Entry 1ZYR (X-ray diffraction, 3.00 A resolution); this record covers chains D and F of the 6 polymer chains in the assembly.

Chain D:
Protein: DNA-directed RNA polymerase subunit beta' chain
Organism: Thermus thermophilus
Notes: EC 2.7.7.6; fragment: subunit beta-prime
UniProtKB: Q8RQE8 (RPOC_THET8); numbering as in UniProt (aligned over 1-1524)
Amino-acid sequence (1524 residues; each row starts with the number of its first residue):
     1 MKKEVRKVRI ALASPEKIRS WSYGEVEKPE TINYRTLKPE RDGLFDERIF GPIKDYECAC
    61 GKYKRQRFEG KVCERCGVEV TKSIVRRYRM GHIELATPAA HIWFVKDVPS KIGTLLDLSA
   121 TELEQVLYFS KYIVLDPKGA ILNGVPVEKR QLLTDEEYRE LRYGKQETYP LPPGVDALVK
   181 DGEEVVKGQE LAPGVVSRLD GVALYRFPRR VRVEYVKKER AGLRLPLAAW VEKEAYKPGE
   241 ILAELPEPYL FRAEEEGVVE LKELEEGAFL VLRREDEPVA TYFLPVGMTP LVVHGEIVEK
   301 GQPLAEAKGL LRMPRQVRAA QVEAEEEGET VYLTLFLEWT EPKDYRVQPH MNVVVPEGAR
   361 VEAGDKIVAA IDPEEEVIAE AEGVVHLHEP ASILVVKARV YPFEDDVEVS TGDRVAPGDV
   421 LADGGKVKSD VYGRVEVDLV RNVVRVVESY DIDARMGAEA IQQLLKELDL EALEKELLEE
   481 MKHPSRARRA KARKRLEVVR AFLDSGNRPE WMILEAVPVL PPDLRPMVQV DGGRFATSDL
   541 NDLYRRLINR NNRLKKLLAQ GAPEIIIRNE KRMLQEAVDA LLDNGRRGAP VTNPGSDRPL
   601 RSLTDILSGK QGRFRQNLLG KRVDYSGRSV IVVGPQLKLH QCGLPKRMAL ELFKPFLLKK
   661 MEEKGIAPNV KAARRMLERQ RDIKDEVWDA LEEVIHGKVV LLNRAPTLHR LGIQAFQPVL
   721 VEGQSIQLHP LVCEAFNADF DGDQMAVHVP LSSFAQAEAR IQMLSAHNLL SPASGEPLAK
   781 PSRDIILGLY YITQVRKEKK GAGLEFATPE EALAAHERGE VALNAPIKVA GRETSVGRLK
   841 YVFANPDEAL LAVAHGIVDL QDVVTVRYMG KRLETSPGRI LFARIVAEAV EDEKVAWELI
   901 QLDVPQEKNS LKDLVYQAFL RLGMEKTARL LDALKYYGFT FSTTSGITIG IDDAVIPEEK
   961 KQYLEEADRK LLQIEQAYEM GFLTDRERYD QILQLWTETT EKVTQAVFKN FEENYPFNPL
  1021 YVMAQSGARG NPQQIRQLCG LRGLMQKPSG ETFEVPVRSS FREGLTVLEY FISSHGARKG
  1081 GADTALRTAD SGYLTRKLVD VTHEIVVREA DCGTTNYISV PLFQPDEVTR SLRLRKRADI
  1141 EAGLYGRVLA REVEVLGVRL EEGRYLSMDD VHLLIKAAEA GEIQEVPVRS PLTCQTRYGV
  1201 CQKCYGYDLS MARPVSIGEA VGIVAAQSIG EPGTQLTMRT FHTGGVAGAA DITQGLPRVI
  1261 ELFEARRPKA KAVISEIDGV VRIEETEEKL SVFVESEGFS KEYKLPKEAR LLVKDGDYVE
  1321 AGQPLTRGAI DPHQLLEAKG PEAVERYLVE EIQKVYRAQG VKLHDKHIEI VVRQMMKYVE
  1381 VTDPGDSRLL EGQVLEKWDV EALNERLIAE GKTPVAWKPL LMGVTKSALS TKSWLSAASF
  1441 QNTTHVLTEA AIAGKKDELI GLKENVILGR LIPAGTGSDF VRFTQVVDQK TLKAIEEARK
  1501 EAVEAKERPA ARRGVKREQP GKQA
Not modelled in the structure: 1, 252-363, 1506-1524
Disulfides: Cys1194-Cys1204
Ion coordination: Zn2+ site 1: Cys58, Cys60, Cys76; Mg2+: Asp739, Asp741; Zn2+ site 2 near Thr1196 (its only coordinating residue here)
Residues lining bound ligands: streptolydigin (STD): Ala1082, Asp1083, Ala1085, Leu1086, Asp1090, Pro1257

Chain F:
Protein: DNA-directed RNA polymerase sigma chain
Organism: Thermus thermophilus
Notes: fragment: subunit sigma
UniProtKB: Q5SKW1 (Q5SKW1_THET8); residues 1-423 here = UniProt positions 1-423
Amino-acid sequence (423 residues; each row starts with the number of its first residue):
     1 MKKSKRKNAQ AQEAQETEVL VQEEAEELPE FPEGEPDPDL EDPDLALEDD LLDLPEEGEG
    61 LDLEEEEEDL PIPKISTSDP VRQYLHEIGQ VPLLTLEEEV ELARKVEEGM EAIKKLSEIT
   121 GLDPDLIREV VRAKILGSAR VRHIPGLKET LDPKTVEEID QKLKSLPKEH KRYLHIAREG
   181 EAARQHLIEA NLRLVVSIAK KYTGRGLSFL DLIQEGNQGL IRAVEKFEYK RRFKFSTYAT
   241 WWIRQAINRA IADQARTIRI PVHMVETINK LSRTARQLQQ ELGREPTYEE IAEAMGPGWD
   301 AKRVEETLKI AQEPVSLETP IGDEKDSFYG DFIPDEHLPS PVDAATQSLL SEELEKALSK
   361 LSEREAMVLK LRKGLIDGRE HTLEEVGAFF GVTRERIRQI ENKALRKLKY HESRTRKLRD
   421 FLD
Not modelled in the structure: 1-73, 379-383

How chain D and chain F interact:
Pairs across the interface (124; chain D residue first):
  Glu30(D) - Arg259(F)  salt bridge
  Thr31(D) - Thr257(F)  hydrogen bond (side chain-backbone)
  Ile32(D) - Ile258(F)
  Asn33(D) - Arg259(F)  hydrogen bond (side chain-backbone)
  Tyr34(D) - Ile258(F)
  Tyr34(D) - Arg259(F)
  Tyr34(D) - Ile260(F)  hydrophobic
  Tyr34(D) - Pro261(F)
  Tyr34(D) - Met264(F)
  Ile53(D) - His337(F)  hydrogen bond (backbone-side chain)
  Lys64(D) - Leu375(F)
  Lys64(D) - Ile376(F)
  Lys64(D) - Asp377(F)  salt bridge
  Arg65(D) - Gly374(F)  hydrogen bond (side chain-backbone)
  Arg65(D) - Leu375(F)
  Arg67(D) - Leu375(F)
  Phe68(D) - Leu375(F)  hydrophobic
  Lys82(D) - Pro339(F)
  Ser83(D) - His337(F)  hydrogen bond
  Ile84(D) - Leu338(F)  hydrophobic
  Ala96(D) - Ile144(F)
  Ser130(D) - Asp79(F)  hydrogen bond
  Lys131(D) - Gln83(F)
  Lys131(D) - Glu87(F)  salt bridge
  Asp155(D) - Gln83(F)  hydrogen bond
  Glu156(D) - Gln90(F)
  Arg159(D) - Glu87(F)  salt bridge
  Tyr169(D) - Glu98(F)  hydrogen bond
  Glu214(D) - Glu101(F)
  Tyr215(D) - Glu97(F)
  Tyr215(D) - Glu101(F)
  Tyr215(D) - Arg104(F)  hydrogen bond
  Glu375(D) - Arg104(F)  salt bridge
  Gly383(D) - Arg232(F)
  Val384(D) - Arg232(F)  hydrogen bond (backbone-side chain)
  Val385(D) - Glu97(F)
  Leu387(D) - Leu94(F)  hydrophobic
  Leu387(D) - Leu96(F)  hydrophobic
  Leu387(D) - Glu97(F)
  His388(D) - Leu94(F)
  His388(D) - Glu97(F)
  Ala416(D) - Lys168(F)  hydrogen bond (backbone-side chain)
  Asp419(D) - Lys168(F)
  Asp419(D) - Lys171(F)
  Ala422(D) - Arg178(F)
  Asp423(D) - His175(F)  salt bridge
  Asp423(D) - Arg178(F)  hydrogen bond (backbone-side chain)
  Gly424(D) - Glu179(F)
  Lys426(D) - Ala133(F)
  Lys426(D) - Lys134(F)  hydrogen bond (backbone-backbone)
  Lys426(D) - Ser138(F)
  Val437(D) - His175(F)
  Val437(D) - Glu179(F)
  Pro526(D) - Leu317(F)
  Gly533(D) - Lys309(F)
  Gly533(D) - Gln312(F)
  Arg534(D) - Gln312(F)
  Arg534(D) - Val315(F)
  Phe535(D) - Ile258(F)  hydrophobic
  Phe535(D) - Pro314(F)
  Phe535(D) - Val315(F)  hydrogen bond (backbone-backbone)
  Ala536(D) - Val315(F)
  Thr537(D) - Val315(F)  hydrogen bond (backbone-backbone)
  Thr537(D) - Leu317(F)
  Ser538(D) - Leu317(F)
  Ser538(D) - Glu318(F)  hydrogen bond
  Asp539(D) - Ser316(F)  hydrogen bond
  Asp539(D) - Glu318(F)  hydrogen bond (backbone-side chain)
  Asp542(D) - Thr257(F)  hydrogen bond
  Arg545(D) - Gln254(F)  hydrogen bond (side chain-backbone)
  Arg545(D) - Arg256(F)  hydrogen bond (side chain-backbone)
  Arg545(D) - Thr257(F)
  Arg546(D) - Ser208(F)
  Asn549(D) - Gln254(F)  hydrogen bond
  Arg550(D) - Ser208(F)
  Arg550(D) - Asp211(F)  salt bridge
  Arg553(D) - Asp211(F)  salt bridge
  Arg553(D) - Gln214(F)
  Arg553(D) - Glu215(F)  salt bridge
  Leu557(D) - Gln214(F)
  Leu557(D) - Gln218(F)
  Ala559(D) - Arg132(F)  hydrogen bond (backbone-side chain)
  Gln560(D) - Arg132(F)
  Gln560(D) - Arg184(F)  hydrogen bond (backbone-side chain)
  Gln560(D) - Gln218(F)
  Gln560(D) - Ile221(F)
  Gly561(D) - Arg132(F)
  Gly561(D) - Arg184(F)
  Ala562(D) - Gln185(F)
  Pro563(D) - Ile188(F)  hydrophobic
  Ile565(D) - Gln83(F)
  Ile565(D) - Tyr84(F)  hydrophobic
  Ile565(D) - Glu189(F)
  Ile565(D) - Leu192(F)  hydrophobic
  Ile566(D) - Leu192(F)  hydrophobic
  Ile566(D) - Gln214(F)
  Ile566(D) - Asn217(F)
  Asn569(D) - Pro80(F)
  Asn569(D) - Tyr84(F)  hydrogen bond
  Asn569(D) - Gln214(F)
  Glu570(D) - Gln214(F)  hydrogen bond
  Arg572(D) - Asp79(F)  salt bridge
  Arg572(D) - Pro80(F)
  Arg572(D) - Gln83(F)  hydrogen bond
  Met573(D) - Leu210(F)  hydrophobic
  Met573(D) - Asp211(F)
  Met573(D) - Gln214(F)
  Arg587(D) - Lys74(F)
  Asn593(D) - Gly206(F)
  Asn593(D) - Ala255(F)
  Arg598(D) - Glu318(F)  hydrogen bond (side chain-backbone)
  Arg598(D) - Thr319(F)  hydrogen bond
  Arg598(D) - Pro320(F)
  Arg598(D) - Phe328(F)
  Arg601(D) - Phe328(F)
  Gln611(D) - Phe328(F)
  Arg613(D) - Phe328(F)
  Asn669(D) - Asp420(F)
  Lys671(D) - Phe421(F)  hydrogen bond (side chain-backbone)
  Lys671(D) - Leu422(F)
  Lys671(D) - Asp423(F)  hydrogen bond (side chain-backbone)
  Ala672(D) - Asp420(F)
  Arg674(D) - Val342(F)
  Arg675(D) - Asp420(F)  salt bridge
Other interface residues (no listed pair), chain D (87 interface residues in all): Asp55, Gln125, Phe129, Pro390, Pro417, Leu421, Gly425, Leu439, Arg455, Val528, Val530, Gly532, Leu540, Lys556, Leu558
Other interface residues (no listed pair), chain F (82 interface residues in all): Ser76, Glu129, Ile135, Leu136, Arg140, Pro145, Leu174, Arg222, Glu225, Ile310, Tyr329, Ile333, Lys373

Overview:
The interface between chain D and chain F involves 87 residues on one side and 82 on the other; the contacts
include 31 hydrogen bonds and 11 salt bridges. Polar contacts include Glu30(D)-Arg259(F), Lys64(D)-Asp377(F)
and Lys131(D)-Glu87(F). Ligands of chain D: streptolydigin.
Here chain D is DNA-directed RNA polymerase subunit beta' chain and chain F is DNA-directed RNA polymerase
sigma chain, both from Thermus thermophilus. Entry 1ZYR (Structure of Thermus thermophilus RNA polymerase
holoenzyme in complex with the antibiotic streptolydigin) was determined by X-ray diffraction (same
publication as 2CW0).
